Entry 7QBI (electron microscopy, 3.46 A resolution); this record covers chains A and B of the 4 polymer chains in the assembly.

Chain A (and B):
Name: Pheromone alpha factor receptor
From: Saccharomyces cerevisiae
Notes: chain B of this document is another copy of the same molecule, construct and numbering; everything in this record applies to it too
UniProtKB: P0CI39 (STE2_YEASX); numbering as in UniProt (aligned over 1-431)
Sequence (431 residues; numbered 1 to 431; the number before each row is that of its first residue):
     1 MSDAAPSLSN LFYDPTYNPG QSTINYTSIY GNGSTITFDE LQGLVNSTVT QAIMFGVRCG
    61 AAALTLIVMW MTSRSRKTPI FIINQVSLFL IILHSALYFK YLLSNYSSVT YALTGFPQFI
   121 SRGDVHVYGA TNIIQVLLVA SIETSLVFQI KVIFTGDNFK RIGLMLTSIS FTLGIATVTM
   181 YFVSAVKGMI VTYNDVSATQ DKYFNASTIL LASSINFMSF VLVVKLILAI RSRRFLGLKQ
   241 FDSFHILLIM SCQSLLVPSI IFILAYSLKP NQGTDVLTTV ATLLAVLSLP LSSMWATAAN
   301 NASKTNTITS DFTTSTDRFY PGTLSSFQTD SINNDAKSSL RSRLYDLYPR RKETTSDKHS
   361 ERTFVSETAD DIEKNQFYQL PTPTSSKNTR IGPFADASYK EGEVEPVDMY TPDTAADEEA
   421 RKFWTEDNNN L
Not modelled in the structure: 1-4, 303-431
Curated features (UniProtKB/Swiss-Prot):
  - modified residue: S310 (Phosphoserine), S315 (Phosphoserine), T329 (Phosphothreonine), S331 (Phosphoserine), S360 (Phosphoserine), T363 (Phosphothreonine), S366 (Phosphoserine), T382 (Phosphothreonine), S385 (Phosphoserine), S386 (Phosphoserine), T411 (Phosphothreonine), T414 (Phosphothreonine)
  - glycosylation (N-linked (GlcNAc...) asparagine): N25, N32
  - cross-link (Glycyl lysine isopeptide (Lys-Gly)): K374 (interchain with G-Cter in ubiquitin), K400 (interchain with G-Cter in ubiquitin), K422 (interchain with G-Cter in ubiquitin)
  - natural variant: S34 (S34T: In strain: CLIB 95, CLIB 219 and 9 more), A176 (A176T: In strain: CLIB 95, CLIB 382 and 8 more), D201 (D201G: In strain: CLIB 95, CLIB 219 and 9 more), M294 (M294I: In strain: CLIB 630 haplotype Ha2), K337 (K337E: In strain: CLIB 388, YIIc12 haplotype Ha2 and 1 more), D370 (D370N: In strain: CLIB 95, CLIB 219 and 9 more), F394 (F394L: In strain: R12 haplotype Ha2)
Covalently attached groups: N-acetylglucosamine (NAG) linked to N25, N32
What the authors report for this chain:
  - conformationally variable residues (loop rearrangement): N158, G273
  - allosteric site: Y106 (from molecular simulation)
  - mutagenesis - P258C (47-fold), P258L: increased signaling (citing earlier work)

How chain A and chain B interact:
Residue-residue contacts - 98 pairs, chain A then chain B:
  A5(A) with Y30(B), hydrophobic
  S7(A) with I29(B); Y30(B)
  L8(A) with I29(B); Y30(B), hydrophobic
  S9(A) with S28(B); I29(B), hydrogen bond (backbone-backbone)
  L11(A) with F116(B)
  F12(A) with I29(B), hydrophobic; G115(B); P117(B); Q118(B), hydrogen bond (backbone-side chain)
  D14(A) with Q118(B), hydrogen bond (backbone-side chain)
  P15(A) with Q118(B)
  Y17(A) with T27(B); F116(B), hydrophobic; Q118(B)
  P19(A) with T110(B); F119(B)
  S22(A) with T27(B)
  I24(A) with I24(B), hydrophobic; N25(B)
  N25(A) with I24(B); N25(B), hydrogen bond (backbone-backbone)
  Y26(A) with F38(B), hydrophobic
  T27(A) with Y17(B); S22(B)
  S28(A) with S9(B)
  I29(A) with S7(B); L8(B); S9(B), hydrogen bond (backbone-backbone); F12(B), hydrophobic
  Y30(A) with A5(B), hydrophobic; S7(B); L8(B), hydrophobic
  F38(A) with Y26(B), hydrophobic; T110(B); T114(B)
  L41(A) with V109(B), hydrophobic
  Q42(A) with S108(B); V109(B), hydrogen bond (side chain-backbone)
  V45(A) with V45(B), hydrophobic
  N46(A) with L103(B)
  T48(A) with V49(B)
  V49(A) with T48(B); V49(B), hydrophobic; A52(B), hydrophobic; L103(B), hydrophobic
  T50(A) with L103(B)
  A52(A) with V49(B), hydrophobic; I53(B), hydrophobic
  I53(A) with A52(B), hydrophobic; G56(B); F99(B), hydrophobic
  G56(A) with I53(B); G56(B); V57(B), hydrogen bond (backbone-backbone)
  V57(A) with G56(B), hydrogen bond (backbone-backbone)
  A61(A) with L64(B)
  L64(A) with A61(B); L64(B), hydrophobic; T65(B); L287(B), hydrophobic
  T65(A) with L64(B)
  V68(A) with V68(B), hydrophobic; L291(B), hydrophobic
  M71(A) with L291(B); W295(B), hydrophobic
  R74(A) with A298(B), hydrogen bond (side chain-backbone); A299(B); A302(B)
  F99(A) with I53(B), hydrophobic
  L103(A) with N46(B); V49(B), hydrophobic; T50(B)
  S108(A) with Q42(B)
  V109(A) with L41(B), hydrophobic; Q42(B), hydrogen bond (backbone-side chain)
  T110(A) with P19(B); F38(B)
  T114(A) with F38(B)
  G115(A) with F12(B)
  F116(A) with L11(B); Y17(B), hydrophobic
  P117(A) with F12(B)
  Q118(A) with F12(B), hydrogen bond (side chain-backbone); D14(B), hydrogen bond (side chain-backbone); P15(B); Y17(B)
  F119(A) with P19(B)
  L287(A) with L64(B), hydrophobic
  L291(A) with V68(B), hydrophobic; M71(B)
  W295(A) with M71(B), hydrophobic
  A298(A) with M71(B); R74(B), hydrogen bond (backbone-side chain)
  A299(A) with R74(B)
  A302(A) with R74(B)
Also at the interface, not in a pair above, chain A (62 interface residues in all): P6, Y13, T23, C59, G60, T72, L102, L113, M250
Also at the interface, not in a pair above, chain B (61 interface residues in all): Y13, T23, C59, G60, T72, L102, L113, M250

Summary:
62 residues of chain A face 61 of chain B across their interface; the contacts include 13 hydrogen bonds.
Polar contacts include F12(A)-Q118(B), D14(A)-Q118(B) and Q42(A)-V109(B). Covalently linked
N-acetylglucosamine: at N25(A) and N32(A). From the paper: P258C and P258L of chain A increase signaling; an
allosteric site at Y106(A).
Both chains are Pheromone alpha factor receptor (Saccharomyces cerevisiae). Entry 7QBI (Structure of the GPCR
dimer Ste2 in the active-like state bound to agonist) was determined by electron microscopy together with
7QA8, 7QB9 and 7QBC from the same study.
